8RTD - chains Q and Z of the 34 polymer chains in the assembly; structure by electron microscopy, 4.33 A resolution (low resolution: residue-level contacts below are approximate; hydrogen-bond / salt-bridge calls are withheld).

Chain Q:
Molecule: TrwG protein
From: Escherichia coli
UniProtKB: A8R756 (A8R756_SALDU); residue numbers follow UniProt; this construct covers 1-231
Amino-acid sequence (231 residues; row label = number of the first residue in the row):
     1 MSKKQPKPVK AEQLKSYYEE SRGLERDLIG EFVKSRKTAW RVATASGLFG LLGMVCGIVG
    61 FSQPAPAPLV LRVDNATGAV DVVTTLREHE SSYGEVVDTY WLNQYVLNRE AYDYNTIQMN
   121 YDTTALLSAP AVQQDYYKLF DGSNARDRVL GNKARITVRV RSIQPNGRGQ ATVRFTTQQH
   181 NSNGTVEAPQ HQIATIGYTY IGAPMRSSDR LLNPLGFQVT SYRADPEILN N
Disordered / not traced: 1-12, 84-96, 182-189

Chain Z:
Molecule: TrwE protein
From: Escherichia coli
UniProtKB: A8R758 (A8R758_SALDU); residues 1-395 here = UniProt positions 1-395
Amino-acid sequence (395 residues; each row starts with the number of its first residue):
     1 MFGRKKGDVI DAGAELERAE QERIEGEYGA SELASERRPH TPGARTLLMV LLCVIAVVLV
    61 TLSYKAYKVR GVVEDDDAQP QQVVRQVIPG YTPRPIRPEP ENVPEPPQPT TSVPAIQPAP
   121 VTQPVRPQPT GPREKTPYEL ARERMLRSGL TAGSGGGEDL PRPQGGDVPA GGLMGGGGGG
   181 GELAEKLQPM RLSGSSAGRL GNRDMLITQG TQLDCVLETR LVTTQPGMTT CHLTRDVYST
   241 SGRVVLLDRG SKVVGFYQGG LRQGQARIFV QWSRIETPSG VVINLDSPGT GPLGEAGLGG
   301 WIDRHFWERF GGAIMISLIG DLGDWASRQG SRQGDNSIQF SNTANGVESA AAEALRNSIN
   361 IPPTLYKNQG ERVNILVARD LDFSDVYSLE SIPTK
Disordered / not traced: 1-20, 70-85, 99-395

Interface between chain Q and chain Z:
Contacting residue pairs - 7 pairs, chain Q then chain Z:
  Gln118(Q) with Arg94(Z); Pro95(Z)
  Tyr121(Q) with Arg94(Z)
  Asp122(Q) with Arg94(Z)
  Ser128(Q) with Pro89(Z)
  Pro130(Q) with Pro89(Z)
  Ile201(Q) with Gln86(Z)
Also at the interface, not in a pair above, chain Q (10 interface residues in all): Ile117, Ala125, Leu126, Ala129
Also at the interface, not in a pair above, chain Z (5 interface residues in all): Ile88

Summary:
10 residues of chain Q face 5 of chain Z across their interface.
Here chain Q is TrwG protein and chain Z is TrwE protein, both from Escherichia coli. Entry 8RTD
(Stalk-Arches-IMC structure from the fully-assembled R388 type IV secretion system) was determined by electron
microscopy (same publication as 8RT4, 8RT5, 8RT6, 8RT7, 8RT8, 8RT9, 8RTA and 8RTB).
